PDB entry 9CU6 | electron microscopy, 3.30 A resolution | chains A and C of the 13 polymer chains in the assembly

Chain A:
Molecule: JRFL NFL TD CC3+ gp140
Source organism: Human immunodeficiency virus 1
Sequence (649 residues; each row starts with the number of its first residue; note: 21 numbers in that range are skipped by the numbering (no residue carries them; nothing is unmodelled there); a row labelled like 505A-505R holds insertion residues (505A, then the next letters in order)):
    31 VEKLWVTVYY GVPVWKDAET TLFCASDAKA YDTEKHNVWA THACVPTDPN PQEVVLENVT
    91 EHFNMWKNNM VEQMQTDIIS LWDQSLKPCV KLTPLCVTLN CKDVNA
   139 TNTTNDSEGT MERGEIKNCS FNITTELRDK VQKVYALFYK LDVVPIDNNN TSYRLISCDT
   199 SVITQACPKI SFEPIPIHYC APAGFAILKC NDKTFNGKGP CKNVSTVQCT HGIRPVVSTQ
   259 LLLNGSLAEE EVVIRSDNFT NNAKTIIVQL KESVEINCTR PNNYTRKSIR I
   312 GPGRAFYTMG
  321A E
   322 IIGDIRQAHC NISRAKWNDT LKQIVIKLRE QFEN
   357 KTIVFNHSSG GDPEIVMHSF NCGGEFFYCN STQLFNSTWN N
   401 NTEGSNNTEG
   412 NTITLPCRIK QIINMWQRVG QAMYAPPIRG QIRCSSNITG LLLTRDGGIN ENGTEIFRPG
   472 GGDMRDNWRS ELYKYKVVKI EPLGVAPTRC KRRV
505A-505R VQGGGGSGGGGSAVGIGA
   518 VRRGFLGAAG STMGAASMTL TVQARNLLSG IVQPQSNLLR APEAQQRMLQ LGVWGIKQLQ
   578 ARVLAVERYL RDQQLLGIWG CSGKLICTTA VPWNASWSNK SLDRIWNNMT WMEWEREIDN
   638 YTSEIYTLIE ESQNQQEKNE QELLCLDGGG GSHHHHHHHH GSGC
Not modelled in the structure: 31, 61-62, 139-147, 401-407, 458-461, 505A-505R, 547-567, 664-681
Disulfides: Cys54-Cys74, Cys119-Cys205, Cys126-Cys196, Cys131-Cys157, Cys218-Cys247, Cys228-Cys239, Cys296-Cys331, Cys378-Cys445, Cys385-Cys418, Cys598-Cys604
Glycans and other covalent adducts: glycan linked to Asn88, Asn625; N-acetylglucosamine (NAG) linked to Asn156, Asn160, Asn241, Asn262, Asn276, Asn295, Asn301, Asn332, Asn339, Asn362, Asn386, Asn392, Asn448

Chain C:
Molecule: JRFL NFL TD CC3+ gp140
Source organism: Human immunodeficiency virus 1
Sequence (649 residues; each row starts with the number of its first residue; note: 22 numbers in that range are skipped by the numbering (no residue carries them; nothing is unmodelled there); a row labelled like 503A-503S holds insertion residues (503A, then the next letters in order)):
    31 VEKLWVTVYY GVPVWKDAET TLFCASDAKA YDTEKHNVWA THACVPTDPN PQEVVLENVT
    91 EHFNMWKNNM VEQMQTDIIS LWDQSLKPCV KLTPLCVTLN CKDVNAT
   140 NTTNDSEGTM ERGEIKNCSF NITTELRDKV QKVYALFYKL DVVPIDNNNT SYRLISCDTS
   200 VITQACPKIS FEPIPIHYCA PAGFAILKCN DKTFNGKGPC KNVSTVQCTH GIRPVVSTQL
   260 LLNGSLAEEE VVIRSDNFTN NAKTIIVQLK ESVEINCTRP NNYTRKSIRI
   312 GPGRAFYTMG
  321A E
   322 IIGDIRQAHC NISRAKWNDT LKQIVIKLRE QFEN
   357 KTIVFNHSSG GDPEIVMHSF NCGGEFFYCN STQLFNSTWN N
   401 NTEGSNNTEG
   412 NTITLPCRIK QIINMWQRVG QAMYAPPIRG QIRCSSNITG LLLTRDGGIN ENGTEIFRPG
   472 GGDMRDNWRS ELYKYKVVKI EPLGVAPTRC KR
503A-503S RVVQGGGGSGGGGSAVGIG
   517 AVRRGFLGAA GSTMGAASMT LTVQARNLLS GIVQPQSNLL RAPEAQQRML QLGVWGIKQL
   577 QARVLAVERY LRDQQLLGIW GCSGKLICTT AVPWNASWSN KSLDRIWNNM TWMEWEREID
   637 NYTSEIYTLI EESQNQQEKN EQELLCLDGG GGSHHHHHHH HGSGC
Not modelled in the structure: 31, 140-149, 401-407, 458-461, 503A-503S, 547-567, 656-681
Disulfides: Cys54-Cys74, Cys119-Cys205, Cys126-Cys196, Cys131-Cys157, Cys218-Cys247, Cys228-Cys239, Cys296-Cys331, Cys378-Cys445, Cys385-Cys418, Cys598-Cys604
Glycans and other covalent adducts: glycan linked to Asn88; N-acetylglucosamine (NAG) linked to Asn156, Asn160, Asn241, Asn262, Asn276, Asn295, Asn301, Asn332, Asn339, Asn362, Asn386, Asn392, Asn448, Asn625

Interface between chain A and chain C:
Disulfides between the chains: Cys662(A)-Cys501(C)
Contacting residue pairs (65):
  Thr123(A) with Arg166(C); Pro313(C)
  Cys126(A) with Glu164(C); Leu165(C); Arg166(C); Pro313(C), hydrophobic
  Val127(A) with Leu165(C); Asp167(C)
  Thr128(A) with Leu165(C); Asp167(C), hydrogen bond
  Thr162(A) with Arg166(C)
  Ile184(A) with Leu165(C), hydrophobic
  Asp185(A) with Lys168(C), salt bridge
  Arg192(A) with Glu164(C), salt bridge; Leu165(C)
  Cys196(A) with Glu164(C); Pro313(C); Gly314(C), hydrogen bond (backbone-backbone)
  Asp197(A) with Glu164(C); Arg308(C), hydrogen bond (backbone-side chain)
  Thr198(A) with Gly314(C)
  Ser199(A) with Pro313(C); Gly314(C), hydrogen bond (backbone-backbone)
  Val200(A) with Pro313(C); Gly314(C)
  Ile573(A) with Leu568(C), hydrophobic
  Val580(A) with Leu576(C), hydrophobic; Arg579(C)
  Leu581(A) with Arg579(C)
  Glu584(A) with Leu545(C); Ser546(C), hydrogen bond (side chain-backbone); Val583(C)
  Leu587(A) with Leu545(C), hydrophobic; Val583(C), hydrophobic; Leu587(C), hydrophobic
  Arg588(A) with Leu545(C); Ser546(C)
  Gln591(A) with Ala541(C), hydrogen bond (side chain-backbone); Arg542(C); Leu545(C); Tyr586(C)
  Leu592(A) with Arg542(C)
  Ile595(A) with Thr538(C); Ala541(C), hydrophobic; Arg542(C)
  Glu641(A) with Arg519(C), salt bridge
  Tyr643(A) with Arg542(C)
  Thr644(A) with Arg519(C)
  Leu645(A) with Arg519(C)
  Glu647(A) with Thr538(C); Arg542(C), salt bridge
  Glu648(A) with Arg519(C), salt bridge
  Asn651(A) with Leu602(C)
  Gln652(A) with Ser534(C), hydrogen bond (side chain-backbone); Met535(C); Thr536(C); Leu537(C), hydrogen bond (side chain-backbone); Thr538(C); Ile603(C)
  Lys655(A) with Lys601(C)
  Asn656(A) with Met535(C)
  Glu659(A) with Thr499(C), hydrogen bond; Cys501(C), hydrogen bond (backbone-side chain)
  Cys662(A) with Cys501(C), disulfide
  Leu663(A) with Arg500(C)
Other interface residues (no listed pair), chain A (41 interface residues in all): Pro124, Leu576, Val583, Gly594, Ser599, Gln653
Other interface residues (no listed pair), chain C (34 interface residues in all): Tyr39, Leu544, Val580, Gly600

In short:
41 residues of chain A and 34 residues of chain C are in contact, with 1 disulfide bond, 10 hydrogen bonds and
5 salt bridges. Polar contacts include Asp185(A)-Lys168(C), Arg192(A)-Glu164(C) and Glu641(A)-Arg519(C).
Both chains are JRFL NFL TD CC3+ gp140 (Human immunodeficiency virus 1). Entry 9CU6 (LJF-034 Fab in complex
with HIV Env JRFL NFL TD CC3+ trimer and 35O22 Fab) was determined by electron microscopy together with 9DMF,
9CU5 and 9CV7 from the same study.
